4H5O - chains B and K of the 6 polymer chains in the assembly; structure by X-ray diffraction, 3.90 A resolution.

== Chain B ==
Molecule: Nucleocapsid protein
Source organism: Rift Valley fever virus
UniProtKB: D3K5I7 (D3K5I7_RVFV); residues 1-245 here = UniProt positions 1-245
Sequence (245 residues; numbered 1 to 245; the number before each row is that of its first residue):
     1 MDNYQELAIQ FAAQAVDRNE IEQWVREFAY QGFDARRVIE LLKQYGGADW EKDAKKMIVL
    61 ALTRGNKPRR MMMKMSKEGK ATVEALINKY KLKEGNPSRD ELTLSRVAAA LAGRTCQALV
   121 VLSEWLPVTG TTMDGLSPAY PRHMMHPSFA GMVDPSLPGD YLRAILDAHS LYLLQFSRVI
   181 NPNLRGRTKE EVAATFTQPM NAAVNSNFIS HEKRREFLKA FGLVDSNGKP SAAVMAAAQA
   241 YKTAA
Not modelled in the structure: 1
UniProt features mapped onto this chain:
  - binding site (RNA): Tyr30, Phe33, Asn66, Lys67, Arg70, Arg99, Ser105, Arg106, Arg185, Thr195
  - site: Trp125 (Important for dimerization)
  - mutagenesis: Trp125 (W125A: Almost complete loss of transcription), Arg178 (R178E: 90% loss of transcription; R178Q: 75% loss of 30transcription)

== Chain K ==
Molecule: 35-mer poly(U) RNA
Sequence (35 nucleotides; each row starts with the number of its first residue):
     1 UUUUUUUUUU UUUUUUUUUU UUUUUUUUUU UUUUU

== Interface between chain B and chain K ==
Residue-residue contacts (43):
  Tyr30(B) - U22(K)  stacking on the base
  Tyr30(B) - U23(K)  phosphate contact
  Gly32(B) - U23(K)  phosphate contact
  Phe33(B) - U23(K)  base contact
  Phe33(B) - U24(K)  phosphate contact
  Arg64(B) - U26(K)  base contact
  Gly65(B) - U26(K)  sugar contact
  Asn66(B) - U26(K)  hydrogen bond to the sugar
  Lys67(B) - U26(K)  salt bridge to the phosphate
  Lys67(B) - U27(K)  salt bridge to the phosphate
  Arg70(B) - U27(K)  salt bridge to the phosphate
  Arg70(B) - U28(K)  salt bridge to the phosphate
  Gly95(B) - U24(K)  phosphate contact
  Gly95(B) - U25(K)  phosphate contact
  Asn96(B) - U23(K)  hydrogen bond to the phosphate
  Asn96(B) - U24(K)  phosphate contact
  Asn96(B) - U25(K)  hydrogen bond to the phosphate
  Thr103(B) - U24(K)  phosphate contact
  Ser105(B) - U23(K)  hydrogen bond to the sugar
  Ser105(B) - U26(K)  hydrogen bond to the base
  Arg106(B) - U24(K)  salt bridge to the phosphate
  Ala109(B) - U23(K)  sugar contact
  Pro127(B) - U27(K)  base contact
  His146(B) - U26(K)  base contact
  Pro147(B) - U25(K)  base contact
  Leu173(B) - U24(K)  base contact
  Phe176(B) - U25(K)  base contact
  Phe176(B) - U26(K)  base contact
  Val179(B) - U27(K)  base contact
  Ile180(B) - U25(K)  base contact
  Ile180(B) - U26(K)  sugar contact
  Ile180(B) - U27(K)  sugar contact
  Asn181(B) - U25(K)  hydrogen bond to the sugar
  Arg185(B) - U27(K)  hydrogen bond to the base
  Thr195(B) - U24(K)  hydrogen bond to the base
  Phe196(B) - U24(K)  base contact
  Gln198(B) - U22(K)  sugar contact
  Pro199(B) - U22(K)  phosphate contact
  Pro199(B) - U23(K)  sugar contact
  Pro199(B) - U24(K)  base contact
  Ala202(B) - U23(K)  base contact
  Ala203(B) - U23(K)  base contact
  Ser206(B) - U23(K)  base contact
Also at the interface, not in a pair above, chain B (34 interface residues in all): Ala61, Ser177, Pro182, Leu184

== Summary ==
The interface between chain B and chain K involves 34 residues on one side and 7 on the other, with 8 hydrogen
bonds, 5 salt bridges and 1 aromatic stacking contact. Polar contacts include Ser105(B)-U26(K),
Arg185(B)-U27(K) and Thr195(B)-U24(K).
Here chain B is Nucleocapsid protein (Rift Valley fever virus) and chain K is a 35-mer poly(U) RNA. Entry 4H5O
(Crystal Structure of Rift Valley Fever Virus Nucleocapsid Protein Pentamer Bound to Single-stranded RNA) was
determined by X-ray diffraction, deposited together with 4V9E, 4H5L, 4H5M, 4H5P and 4H5Q.
